3G9J - chains C and A of the 4 polymer chains in the assembly; structure by X-ray diffraction, 2.32 A resolution.

Chain C:
Molecule: 18-nt DNA strand
Sequence (18 nucleotides; row label = number of the first residue in the row):
     1 CCAGAACAAA ATGTTCTG

Chain A:
Molecule: Glucocorticoid receptor
Organism: Rattus norvegicus
UniProtKB: P06536 (GCR_RAT); residue numbers follow UniProt; this construct covers 440-525
Chain sequence (90 residues; row label = number of the first residue in the row):
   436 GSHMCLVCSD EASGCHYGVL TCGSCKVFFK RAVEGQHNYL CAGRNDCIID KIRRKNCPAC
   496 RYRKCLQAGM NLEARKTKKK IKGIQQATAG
Unresolved in the structure: 436, 511-525
Sequence notes: expression tag (436-439)
Bound ions: Zn2+ site 1: Cys-440, Cys-443, Cys-457, Cys-460; Zn2+ site 2: Cys-476, Cys-482, Cys-492, Cys-495
What the authors report for this chain:
  - mutagenesis - R510A, K514A: decreased binding to DNA
  - mutagenesis - K514A: unchanged signaling
  - mutagenesis - H472A, R510A: increased signaling
  - mutagenesis - H472R: decreased signaling
  - mutagenesis - G470A, N473A: decreased signaling in response to Pal
  - mutagenesis - G470A: decreased signaling in response to Tat

Chain C / chain A interface:
Pairs across the interface (13; chain C residue first):
  DC2(C) with Ser-448(A), phosphate contact; Gly-449(A), phosphate contact; Cys-450(A), hydrogen bond to the phosphate; Arg-510(A), sugar contact
  DA3(C) with His-451(A), salt bridge to the phosphate; Tyr-452(A), hydrogen bond to the phosphate; Lys-461(A), base contact; Arg-510(A), sugar contact
  DG4(C) with Tyr-452(A), hydrogen bond to the phosphate; Lys-461(A), hydrogen bond to the base; Lys-465(A), salt bridge to the phosphate
  DA10(C) with Lys-490(A), hydrogen bond to the phosphate
  DA11(C) with Lys-490(A), salt bridge to the phosphate
Also at the interface, not in a pair above, chain C (7 interface residues in all): DA6, DC7
Also at the interface, not in a pair above, chain A (11 interface residues in all): Arg-466, Leu-507

Overview:
7 residues of chain C face 11 of chain A across their interface, with 5 hydrogen bonds and 3 salt bridges.
Polar pairs include DG4(C)/Lys-461(A), DC2(C)/Cys-450(A) and DA3(C)/Tyr-452(A). From the paper: R510A and
K514A of chain A reduce binding to DNA; H472A and R510A of chain A increase signaling; 6 substitutions were
tested in all.
Chain C is an 18-nt DNA strand and chain A is Glucocorticoid receptor (Rattus norvegicus); the structure, GR
DNA binding domain:Pal, 18bp complex-36, was determined by X-ray diffraction (same publication as 3FYL, 3G6P,
3G6Q, 3G6R, 3G6T, 3G6U and 8 further entries).
